Entry 8JYY (X-ray diffraction, 2.65 A resolution); this record covers chains D and E of the 10 polymer chains in the assembly.

Chain D (and E):
Molecule: Rcd-1-2
Source organism: Neurospora crassa
Notes: chain E of this document is another copy of the same molecule, construct and numbering; everything in this record applies to it too
Chain sequence (216 residues; each row starts with the number of its first residue; numbers below 1 keep their minus sign (Ser-3 is residue -3)):
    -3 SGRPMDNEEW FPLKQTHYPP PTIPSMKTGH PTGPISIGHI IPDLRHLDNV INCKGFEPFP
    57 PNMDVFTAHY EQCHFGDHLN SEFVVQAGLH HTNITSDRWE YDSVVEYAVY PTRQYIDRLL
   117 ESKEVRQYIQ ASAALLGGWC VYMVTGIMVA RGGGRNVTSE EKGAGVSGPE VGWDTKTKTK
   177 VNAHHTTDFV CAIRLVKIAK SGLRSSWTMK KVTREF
Disordered / not traced: 151-180, 211-212 (chain E: 87-91, 151-181, 211-212)

How chain D and chain E interact:
Residue-residue contacts (38):
  His42(D) - Leu75(E)
  Asn45(D) - Leu75(E)
  Ile47(D) - Leu85(E)  hydrophobic
  His74(D) - Leu132(E)
  Leu75(D) - His42(E)
  Phe79(D) - Tyr124(E)  hydrophobic
  Phe79(D) - Ala127(E)
  Phe79(D) - Ser128(E)
  Phe79(D) - Leu131(E)  hydrophobic
  Gln82(D) - Gln123(E)
  Gln82(D) - Ala127(E)
  Gln82(D) - Leu131(E)
  Ala83(D) - Gln123(E)
  Ala83(D) - Tyr124(E)  hydrogen bond (backbone-backbone)
  Ala83(D) - Ala127(E)  hydrophobic
  Gly84(D) - Gln123(E)
  Leu85(D) - Ile47(E)  hydrophobic
  Leu85(D) - Tyr124(E)  hydrophobic
  His87(D) - Val46(E)
  His87(D) - Ile47(E)  hydrogen bond (side chain-backbone)
  His87(D) - Cys49(E)  hydrogen bond
  Thr88(D) - Asn45(E)
  Asn89(D) - Asn45(E)  hydrogen bond (backbone-side chain)
  Ile90(D) - Pro38(E)  hydrophobic
  Ile90(D) - His42(E)  hydrogen bond (backbone-side chain)
  Ile90(D) - Asn45(E)
  Ser92(D) - His42(E)
  Glu120(D) - Ala83(E)
  Gln123(D) - Gln82(E)
  Gln123(D) - Ala83(E)
  Gln123(D) - Gly84(E)
  Tyr124(D) - Phe79(E)  hydrophobic
  Tyr124(D) - Ala83(E)  hydrogen bond (backbone-backbone)
  Tyr124(D) - Leu85(E)  hydrophobic
  Ala127(D) - Gln82(E)
  Leu131(D) - Phe79(E)  hydrophobic
  Leu131(D) - Gln82(E)
  Arg210(D) - Arg41(E)
Interface residues without a listed pair, chain D (24 interface residues in all): Asp73, Val81, Ser128
Interface residues without a listed pair, chain E (21 interface residues in all): Asp39, Glu120

Overview:
Chain D and chain E form an interface of 24 and 21 residues respectively; the contacts include 6 hydrogen
bonds. Polar pairs include His87(D)-Ile47(E), His87(D)-Cys49(E) and Asn89(D)-Asn45(E).
Chain D and chain E are both Rcd-1-2 (Neurospora crassa); the structure, Crystal structure of the
gasdermin-like protein RCD-1-2 from Neurospora crassa, was determined by X-ray diffraction, deposited together
with 8JYX, 8JYV and 8JYZ.
